PDB entry 9MII | electron microscopy, 3.30 A resolution | chains A and G of the 14 polymer chains in the assembly

Chain A:
Protein: HIV-1 Envelope Glycoprotein BG505 SOSIP.664 gp120
Organism: Human immunodeficiency virus 1
Reference sequence: Q2N0S6 (Q2N0S6_9HIV1); the construct lacks a stretch of the UniProt sequence and is renumbered around it, so the offset changes along the chain: 31-141 = UniProt 30-140; 150-185 = UniProt 141-176; 189-309 = UniProt 188-308; 312-323 = UniProt 309-320; 2 more segments
Amino-acid sequence (516 residues; each row starts with the number of its first residue; note: 14 numbers in that range are skipped by the numbering (no residue carries them; nothing is unmodelled there); a row labelled like 185A-185K holds insertion residues (185A, then the next letters in order); numbers below 1 keep their minus sign (Met-4 is residue -4)):
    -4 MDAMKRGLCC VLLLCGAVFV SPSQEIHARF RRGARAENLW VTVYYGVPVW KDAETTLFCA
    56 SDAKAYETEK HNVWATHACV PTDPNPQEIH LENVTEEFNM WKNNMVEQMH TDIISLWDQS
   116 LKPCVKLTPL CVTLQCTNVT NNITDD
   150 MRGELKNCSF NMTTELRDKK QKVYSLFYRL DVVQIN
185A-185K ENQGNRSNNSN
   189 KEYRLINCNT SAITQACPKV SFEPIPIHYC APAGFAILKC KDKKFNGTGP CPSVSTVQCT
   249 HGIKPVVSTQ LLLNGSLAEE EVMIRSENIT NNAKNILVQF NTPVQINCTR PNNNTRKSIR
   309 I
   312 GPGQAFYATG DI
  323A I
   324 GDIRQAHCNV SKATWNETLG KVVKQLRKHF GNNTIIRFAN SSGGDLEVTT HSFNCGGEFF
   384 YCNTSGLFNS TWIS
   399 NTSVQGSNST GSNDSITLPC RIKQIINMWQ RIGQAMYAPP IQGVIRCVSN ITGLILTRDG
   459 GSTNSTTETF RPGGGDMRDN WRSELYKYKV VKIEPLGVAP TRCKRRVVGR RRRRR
Not modelled in the structure: -4 to 32, 58-66, 185A-185K, 399-411, 504-513
Differences from the reference sequence: expression tag (-4 to 30, 509-513); engineered mutation Asn332 (Thr330 in Q2N0S6), Cys501 (Ala498 in Q2N0S6)
Cystine bridges: Cys54-Cys74, Cys119-Cys205, Cys126-Cys196, Cys131-Cys157, Cys218-Cys247, Cys228-Cys239, Cys296-Cys331, Cys378-Cys445, Cys385-Cys418
Covalently attached groups: N-acetylglucosamine (NAG) linked to Asn88, Asn133, Asn156, Asn160, Asn197, Asn234, Asn276, Asn295, Asn301, Asn332, Asn339, Asn363, Asn386, Asn392, Asn448; glycan linked to Asn262
What the authors report for this chain:
  - post-translational modification sites: Asn276
  - conformationally variable residues: Asn276

Chain G:
Protein: RM20A3 heavy chain Fv
Organism: Macaca mulatta
Amino-acid sequence (125 residues; numbered 1 to 113 plus 12 insertion-coded residues; the number before each row is that of its first residue; a row labelled like 82A-82C holds insertion residues (82A, then the next letters in order)):
     1 EVQLVETGGG LVQPGGSLKL SCRASGYTFS SFAMSWVRQA PGKGLEWVSL IN
   52A D
    53 RGGLTFYVDS VKGRFTISRD NSKNTLSLQM
82A-82C HSL
    83 RDGDTAVYYC ATGGMSSA
100A-100H LQSSKYYF
   101 DFWGQGALVT VSS
Not modelled in the structure: 113
Cystine bridges: Cys22-Cys92

How chain A and chain G interact:
Contacting residue pairs (9):
  Tyr39(A) - Leu100A(G)
  Thr499(A) - Ala100(G)
  Arg500(A) - Ser98(G)  hydrogen bond (side chain-backbone)
  Arg500(A) - Ser99(G)  hydrogen bond (side chain-backbone)
  Arg500(A) - Ala100(G)  hydrogen bond (backbone-backbone)
  Arg500(A) - Gln100B(G)
  Arg500(A) - Ser100C(G)
  Arg500(A) - Ser100D(G)
  Arg500(A) - Tyr100F(G)  hydrogen bond
Also at the interface, not in a pair above, chain A (4 interface residues in all): Cys501

Summary:
The interface between chain A and chain G involves 4 residues on one side and 8 on the other, with 4 hydrogen
bonds. Polar pairs include Arg500(A)-Ser98(G), Arg500(A)-Ser99(G) and Arg500(A)-Tyr100F(G).
N-acetylglucosamine is covalently linked to Asn88(A), Asn133(A), Asn156(A), Asn160(A), Asn197(A) and Asn234(A)
and 9 more. The paper reports a modification site at Asn276(A); conformational variability at Asn276(A).
Chain A is HIV-1 Envelope Glycoprotein BG505 SOSIP.664 gp120 (Human immunodeficiency virus 1) and chain G is
RM20A3 heavy chain Fv (Macaca mulatta); the structure, 253-7A03 Fab in complex with HIV-1 BG505 SOSIP Env
trimer and RM20A3 Fab, was determined by electron microscopy, deposited together with 9MIA, 9MIB, 9MIC, 9MID,
9MIF, 9MIH and 4 further entries.
